Entry 5HIO (X-ray diffraction, 1.90 A resolution); this record covers chain A.

[Chain A]
Name: PqsE
Source organism: Pseudomonas aeruginosa PAO1
UniProtKB: P20581 (Y1000_PSEAE); residue numbers follow UniProt; this construct covers 1-301
Chain sequence (303 residues; each row starts with the number of its first residue; numbers below 1 keep their minus sign (Gly-1 is residue -1)):
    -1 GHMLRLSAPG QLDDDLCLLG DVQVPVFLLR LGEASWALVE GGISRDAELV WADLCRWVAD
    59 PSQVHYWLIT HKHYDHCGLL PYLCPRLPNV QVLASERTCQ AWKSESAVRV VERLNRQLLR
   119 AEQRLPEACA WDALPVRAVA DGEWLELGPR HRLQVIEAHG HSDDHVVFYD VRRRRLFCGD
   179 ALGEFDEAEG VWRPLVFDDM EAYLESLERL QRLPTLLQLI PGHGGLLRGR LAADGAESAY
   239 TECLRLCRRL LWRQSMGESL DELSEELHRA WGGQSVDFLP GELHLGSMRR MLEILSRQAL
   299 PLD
Disordered / not traced: -1, 301
Differences from the reference sequence: expression tag (-1 to 0)
Disulfide bonds: Cys82-Cys127
Ion coordination: Fe ion site 1: His69, His71, His159, Asp178 (together with 3-(2-aminophenyl)-3-oxopropanoic acid); Fe ion site 2: Asp73, His74, Asp178, His221 (together with 3-(2-aminophenyl)-3-oxopropanoic acid)
Ligand contacts: 3-(2-aminophenyl)-3-oxopropanoic acid (61M): His69, His71, Asp73, His74, His159, Asp178, Glu182, Leu193, Phe195, His221, Ser273, Phe276, Leu277, His282, Ser285, Met286
Curated features (UniProtKB/Swiss-Prot):
  - binding site (Fe cation): His69, His71, Asp73, His74, His159, Asp178, His221
  - mutagenesis: Glu182 (E182A: Strong decrease in kcat with S-(4-nitrobenzoyl)mercaptoethane as substrate)

[In short]
Bound to chain A: 3-(2-aminophenyl)-3-oxopropanoic acid. His69, His71, His159 and Asp178 coordinate Fe ion
site 1. Asp73, His74, Asp178 and His221 coordinate Fe ion site 2. UniProt lists 7 Fe cation-binding residues
and one mutagenesis site.
Chain A is PqsE (Pseudomonas aeruginosa PAO1); the structure, Crystal Structure of PQS Response Protein PqsE
in Complex with 2-aminobenzoylacetate, was determined by X-ray diffraction, deposited together with 5HIP, 5HIQ
and 5HIS.
